Entry 8CSH (X-ray diffraction, 2.25 A resolution); this record covers chains T and D of the 4 polymer chains in the assembly.

Chain T:
Molecule: 15-nt DNA strand
Sequence (15 nucleotides; row label = number of the first residue in the row):
     8 TGTTAGGTAC CTAAC

Chain D:
Molecule: Par
Source organism: unidentified plasmid
UniProt: Q9L8I7 (Q9L8I7_STAAU); numbering as in UniProt (aligned over 1-170)
Chain sequence (170 residues; row label = number of the first residue in the row):
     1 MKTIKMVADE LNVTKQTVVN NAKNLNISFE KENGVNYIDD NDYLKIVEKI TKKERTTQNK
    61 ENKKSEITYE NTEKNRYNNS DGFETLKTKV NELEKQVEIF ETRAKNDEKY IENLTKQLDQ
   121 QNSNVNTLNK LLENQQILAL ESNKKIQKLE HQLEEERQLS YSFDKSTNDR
Not modelled in the structure: 54-170
Reported in the primary citation:
  - binding site for the 15-nt DNA strand (chain T): Lys5, Thr14, Lys15, Gln16, Thr17, Asn20, Asn21, Lys31, Asn36, Lys49, Lys53
  - specificity-determining residues: Thr14, Thr17
  - binding site for the 17-nt DNA strand: Lys5, Thr14, Lys15, Gln16, Thr17, Asn20, Asn21, Lys31, Asn36, Lys53
  - mutagenesis - L132A: decreased binding to the centromere

How chain T and chain D interact:
Residue-residue contacts (15):
  DT15(T) with Lys5(D), phosphate contact; Lys15(D), salt bridge to the phosphate; Gly34(D), sugar contact; Val35(D), phosphate contact
  DA16(T) with Ile4(D), phosphate contact; Lys15(D), salt bridge to the phosphate; Lys31(D), hydrogen bond to the phosphate; Gly34(D), sugar contact; Val35(D), phosphate contact; Asn36(D), hydrogen bond to the phosphate
  DC17(T) with Lys31(D), salt bridge to the phosphate; Asn36(D), hydrogen bond to the phosphate
  DC18(T) with Gln16(D), hydrogen bond to the base; Lys23(D), salt bridge to the phosphate
  DT19(T) with Gln16(D), base contact
Other interface residues (no listed pair), chain T (6 interface residues in all): DG14

Summary:
Chain T and chain D form an interface of 6 and 9 residues respectively; the contacts include 4 hydrogen bonds
and 4 salt bridges. Polar pairs include DC18(T)-Gln16(D), DA16(T)-Lys31(D) and DA16(T)-Asn36(D). From the
paper: a binding site for the 15-nt DNA strand (chain T) at Lys5(D), Thr14(D) and Lys15(D) among others; L132A
of chain D reduces binding to the centromere.
Chain T is a 15-nt DNA strand and chain D is Par (unidentified plasmid); the structure, Structure of the DNA
binding domain of pSK1 Par partition protein bound to centromere DNA, was determined by X-ray diffraction.
